7V1Y - chains A and B of the 8 polymer chains in the assembly; structure by electron microscopy, 2.82 A resolution.

Chain A (and B):
Protein: Serine beta-lactamase-like protein LACTB, mitochondrial
Source organism: Homo sapiens
Notes: EC 3.4.-.-; chain B of this document is another copy of the same molecule, construct and numbering; everything in this record applies to it too
UniProt: P83111 (LACTB_HUMAN); residues 63-547 here = UniProt positions 63-547
Chain sequence (487 residues; each row starts with the number of its first residue):
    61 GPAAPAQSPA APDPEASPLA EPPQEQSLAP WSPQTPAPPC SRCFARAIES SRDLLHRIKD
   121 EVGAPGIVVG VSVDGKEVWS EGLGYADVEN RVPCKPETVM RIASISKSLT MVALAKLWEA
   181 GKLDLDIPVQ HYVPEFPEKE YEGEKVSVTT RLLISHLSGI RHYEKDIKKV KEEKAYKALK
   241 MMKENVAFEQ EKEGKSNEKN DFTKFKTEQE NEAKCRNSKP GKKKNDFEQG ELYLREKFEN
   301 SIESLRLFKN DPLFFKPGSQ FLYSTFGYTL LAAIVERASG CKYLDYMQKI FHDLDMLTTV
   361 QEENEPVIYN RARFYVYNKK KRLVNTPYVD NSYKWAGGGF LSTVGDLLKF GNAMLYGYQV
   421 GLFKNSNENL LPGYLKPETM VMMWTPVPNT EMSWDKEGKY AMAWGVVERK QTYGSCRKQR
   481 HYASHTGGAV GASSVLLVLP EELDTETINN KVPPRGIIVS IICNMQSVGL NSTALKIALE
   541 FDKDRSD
Disordered / not traced: 61-102, 236-285, 547
Sequence notes: expression tag (61-62)

Interface between chain A and chain B:
Residue-residue contacts (18):
  Arg117(A) with Tyr369(B)
  Lys456(A) with His352(B)
  Glu457(A) with His352(B), salt bridge
  Gln471(A) with Leu431(B)
  Thr472(A) with Pro432(B)
  Tyr473(A) with Pro432(B); Gly433(B); Tyr434(B), hydrophobic
  Gly474(A) with Tyr416(B); Leu431(B); Pro432(B), hydrogen bond (backbone-backbone)
  Ser475(A) with Asn412(B); Ala413(B); Tyr416(B); Pro514(B)
  Arg477(A) with His352(B); Asp353(B); Asp355(B)
Other interface residues (no listed pair), chain A (11 interface residues in all): Glu121, Cys476
Other interface residues (no listed pair), chain B (16 interface residues in all): Leu354, Val367, Asn370, Lys409

In short:
The interface between chain A and chain B involves 11 residues on one side and 16 on the other; the contacts
include 1 hydrogen bond and 1 salt bridge. Polar pairs include Glu457(A)-His352(B) and Gly474(A)-Pro432(B).
Chain A and chain B are both Serine beta-lactamase-like protein LACTB, mitochondrial (Homo sapiens); the
structure, Serine beta-lactamase-like protein LACTB in complex with inhibitor, was determined by electron
microscopy, deposited together with 7V1Z and 7V21.
